Entry 2YKR (electron microscopy, 9.80 A resolution (very low resolution: no residue pairs are listed; an interface is given only as per-side residue counts)); this record covers chains A and B of the 22 polymer chains in the assembly.

Chain A:
Molecule: 16S RRNA
Organism: Escherichia coli
Sequence (1533 nucleotides; row label = number of the first residue in the row):
     2 AAUUGAAGAG UUUGAUCAUG GCUCAGAUUG AACGCUGGCG GCAGGCCUAA CACAUGCAAG
    62 UCGAACGGUA ACAGGAAGAA GCUUGCUUCU UUGCUGACGA GUGGCGGACG GGUGAGUAAU
   122 GUCUGGGAAA CUGCCUGAUG GAGGGGGAUA ACUACUGGAA ACGGUAGCUA AUACCGCAUA
   182 ACGUCGCAAG ACCAAAGAGG GGGACCUUCG GGCCUCUUGC CAUCGGAUGU GCCCAGAUGG
   242 GAUUAGCUAG UAGGUGGGGU AACGGCUCAC CUAGGCGACG AUCCCUAGCU GGUCUGAGAG
   302 GAUGACCAGC CACACUGGAA CUGAGACACG GUCCAGACUC CUACGGGAGG CAGCAGUGGG
   362 GAAUAUUGCA CAAUGGGCGC AAGCCUGAUG CAGCCAUGCC GCGUGUAUGA AGAAGGCCUU
   422 CGGGUUGUAA AGUACUUUCA GCGGGGAGGA AGGGAGUAAA GUUAAUACCU UUGCUCAUUG
   482 ACGUUACCCG CAGAAGAAGC ACCGGCUAAC UCCGUGCCAG CAGCCGCGGU AAUACGGAGG
   542 GUGCAAGCGU UAAUCGGAAU UACUGGGCGU AAAGCGCACG CAGGCGGUUU GUUAAGUCAG
   602 AUGUGAAAUC CCCGGGCUCA ACCUGGGAAC UGCAUCUGAU ACUGGCAAGC UUGAGUCUCG
   662 UAGAGGGGGG UAGAAUUCCA GGUGUAGCGG UGAAAUGCGU AGAGAUCUGG AGGAAUACCG
   722 GUGGCGAAGG CGGCCCCCUG GACGAAGACU GACGCUCAGG UGCGAAAGCG UGGGGAGCAA
   782 ACAGGAUUAG AUACCCUGGU AGUCCACGCC GUAAACGAUG UCGACUUGGA GGUUGUGCCC
   842 UUGAGGCGUG GCUUCCGGAG CUAACGCGUU AAGUCGACCG CCUGGGGAGU ACGGCCGCAA
   902 GGUUAAAACU CAAAUGAAUU GACGGGGGCC CGCACAAGCG GUGGAGCAUG UGGUUUAAUU
   962 CGAUGCAACG CGAAGAACCU UACCUGGUCU UGACAUCCAC GGAAGUUUUC AGAGAUGAGA
  1022 AUGUGCCUUC GGGAACCGUG AGACAGGUGC UGCAUGGCUG UCGUCAGCUC GUGUUGUGAA
  1082 AUGUUGGGUU AAGUCCCGCA ACGAGCGCAA CCCUUAUCCU UUGUUGCCAG CGGUCCGGCC
  1142 GGGAACUCAA AGGAGACUGC CAGUGAUAAA CUGGAGGAAG GUGGGGAUGA CGUCAAGUCA
  1202 UCAUGGCCCU UACGACCAGG GCUACACACG UGCUACAAUG GCGCAUACAA AGAGAAGCGA
  1262 CCUCGCGAGA GCAAGCGGAC CUCAUAAAGU GCGUCGUAGU CCGGAUUGGA GUCUGCAACU
  1322 CGACUCCAUG AAGUCGGAAU CGCUAGUAAU CGUGGAUCAG AAUGCCACGG UGAAUACGUU
  1382 CCCGGGCCUU GUACACACCG CCCGUCACAC CAUGGGAGUG GGUUGCAAAA GAAGUAGGUA
  1442 GCUUAACCUU CGGGAGGGCG CUUACCACUU UGUGAUUCAU GACUGGGGUG AAGUCGUAAC
  1502 AAGGUAACCG UAGGGGAACC UGCGGUUGGA UCA

Chain B:
Name: 30S ribosomal protein S2
Organism: Escherichia coli
UniProt: B7NID0 (RS2_ECO7I); residues 8-225 here correspond to UniProt positions 9-226 (UniProt number = residue number + 1)
Sequence (218 residues; numbered 8 to 225; the number before each row is that of its first residue):
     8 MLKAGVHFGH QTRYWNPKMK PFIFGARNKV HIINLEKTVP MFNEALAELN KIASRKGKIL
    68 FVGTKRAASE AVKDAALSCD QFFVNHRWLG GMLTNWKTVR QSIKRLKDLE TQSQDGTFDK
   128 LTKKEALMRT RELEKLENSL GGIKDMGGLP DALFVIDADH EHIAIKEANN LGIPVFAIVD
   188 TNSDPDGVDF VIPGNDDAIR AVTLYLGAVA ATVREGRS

How chain A and chain B interact:
At this resolution (10 A) residue pairs are not listed: 54 residues of chain A and 51 of chain B lie at the interface.

In short:
54 residues of chain A face 51 of chain B across their interface.
Chain A is 16S RRNA and chain B is 30S ribosomal protein S2, both from Escherichia coli; the structure, 30S
ribosomal subunit with RsgA bound in the presence of GMPPNP, was determined by electron microscopy.
